8VOB - chains H and M of the 10 polymer chains in the assembly; structure by electron microscopy, 3.10 A resolution.

# Chain H
Molecule: 157-nt DNA strand
Sequence (157 nucleotides; numbered 1 to 157; the number before each row is that of its first residue):
     1 CAGGATGTAT ATATCTGAGA CGTGCCTGGA GACTAGGGAG TAATCCCCTT GGCGGTTTAA
    61 ACGCGGGGGA CAGCGCGTAC GTGCGTTTTA GCGGTGCTAG AGCTGTCTAC GACCAATTGA
   121 GCGGCCTGGG CACCGGGATT CTCCAGCCGC CGGCAGC

# Chain M
Name: Histone H2B 1.1
From: Xenopus laevis
UniProtKB: P02281 (H2B11_XENLA); residues 27-122 here correspond to UniProt positions 31-126 (UniProt number = residue number + 4)
Sequence (96 residues; row label = number of the first residue in the row):
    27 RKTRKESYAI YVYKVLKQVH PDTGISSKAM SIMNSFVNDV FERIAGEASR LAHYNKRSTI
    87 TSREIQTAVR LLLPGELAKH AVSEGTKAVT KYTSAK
Unresolved in the structure: 27
Differences from the reference sequence: conflict Thr29 (Ser33 in P02281)
Curated features (UniProtKB/Swiss-Prot):
  - glycosylation: Ser109 (O-linked (GlcNAc) serine)
  - cross-link: Lys117 (Glycyl lysine isopeptide (Lys-Gly) (interchain with G-Cter in ubiquitin))

# How chain H and chain M interact
Residue-residue contacts (14; chain H residue first):
  DA20(H) - Tyr39(M)  phosphate contact
  DA20(H) - Gly50(M)  phosphate contact
  DA20(H) - Ile51(M)  sugar contact
  DA20(H) - Ser53(M)  hydrogen bond to the phosphate
  DC21(H) - Tyr39(M)  sugar contact
  DC21(H) - Gly50(M)  phosphate contact
  DG28(H) - Arg30(M)  hydrogen bond to the sugar
  DA39(H) - Ser84(M)  hydrogen bond to the phosphate
  DG40(H) - Lys82(M)  phosphate contact
  DG40(H) - Arg83(M)  phosphate contact
  DG40(H) - Ser84(M)  hydrogen bond to the phosphate
  DG40(H) - Thr85(M)  phosphate contact
  DT41(H) - Arg83(M)  salt bridge to the phosphate
  DT104(H) - Thr29(M)  hydrogen bond to the phosphate
Other interface residues (no listed pair), chain H (8 interface residues in all): DG29
Other interface residues (no listed pair), chain M (12 interface residues in all): Lys43, Ser52

# Summary
8 residues of chain H and 12 residues of chain M are in contact, with 5 hydrogen bonds and 1 salt bridge.
Polar contacts include DG28(H)-Arg30(M), DA20(H)-Ser53(M) and DA39(H)-Ser84(M).
Here chain H is a 157-nt DNA strand and chain M is Histone H2B 1.1 (Xenopus laevis). Entry 8VOB
(H3K36me3-modified nucleosome bound to PRC2_AJ1-450) was determined by electron microscopy together with 8VMI,
8VMJ, 8VML, 8VMN, 8VNV, 8VNZ and 8VO0 from the same study.
